7LY4 - chains A and D of the 3 polymer chains in the assembly; structure by electron microscopy, 3.80 A resolution.

== Chain A (and D) ==
Protein: BmdC, Oxidase
Organism: Thermoactinomyces vulgaris
Notes: chain D of this document is another copy of the same molecule, construct and numbering; everything in this record applies to it too
Sequence (336 residues; row label = number of the first residue in the row; numbers below 1 keep their minus sign (Gly-1 is residue -1)):
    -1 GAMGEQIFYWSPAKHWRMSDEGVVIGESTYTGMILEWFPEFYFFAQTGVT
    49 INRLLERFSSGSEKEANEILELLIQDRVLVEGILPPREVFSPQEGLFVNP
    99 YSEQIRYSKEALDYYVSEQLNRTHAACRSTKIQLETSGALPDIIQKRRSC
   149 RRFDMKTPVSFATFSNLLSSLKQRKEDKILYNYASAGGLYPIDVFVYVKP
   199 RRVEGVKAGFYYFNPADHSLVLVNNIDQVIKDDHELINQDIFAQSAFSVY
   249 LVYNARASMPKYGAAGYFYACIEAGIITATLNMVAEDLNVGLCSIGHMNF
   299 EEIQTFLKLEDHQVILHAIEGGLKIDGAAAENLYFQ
Unresolved in the structure: -1 to 1, 325-334
Ligand contacts:
  - FMN (flavin mononucleotide), molecule 1: Arg146, Ser147, Arg149, Asn236, Ile239, Cys291, Ser292, Ile293, Gly294, His315
  - FMN, molecule 2: Tyr181, Ala182, Ser183, Ala184, Gly185, Tyr188, Tyr267, Ile270, Glu271, Ile274
Reported in the primary citation:
  - catalytic residues: Tyr260 (proposed by the authors, not directly observed)
  - mutagenesis - R146E/S292F: abolished binding to flavin mononucleotide
  - mutagenesis - R146E/S292F: unchanged binding to BmdB

== Interface between chain A and chain D ==
Pairs across the interface (216; chain A residue first):
  Pro10(A) - His13(D)  hydrogen bond (backbone-side chain)
  Pro10(A) - Pro90(D)  hydrophobic
  Lys12(A) - His13(D)
  His13(A) - Pro10(D)  hydrogen bond (side chain-backbone)
  His13(A) - Tyr40(D)
  His13(A) - Gln44(D)
  Trp14(A) - Tyr40(D)
  Trp14(A) - Phe41(D)  hydrophobic
  Arg15(A) - Phe41(D)
  Arg15(A) - Gln44(D)
  Met16(A) - Phe41(D)
  Tyr40(A) - His13(D)  hydrogen bond
  Tyr40(A) - Trp14(D)  hydrogen bond (side chain-backbone)
  Phe41(A) - Trp14(D)  hydrophobic
  Phe41(A) - Arg15(D)
  Phe41(A) - Met16(D)  hydrophobic
  Gln44(A) - Trp14(D)  hydrogen bond (side chain-backbone)
  Gln44(A) - Arg15(D)  hydrogen bond
  Gly80(A) - Leu94(D)
  Ile81(A) - Gln91(D)
  Ile81(A) - Leu94(D)
  Ile81(A) - Phe95(D)  hydrophobic
  Leu82(A) - Gln91(D)  hydrogen bond (backbone-side chain)
  Pro84(A) - Phe266(D)  hydrophobic
  Arg85(A) - Tyr267(D)
  Val87(A) - Gln91(D)
  Phe88(A) - Val87(D)  hydrophobic
  Phe88(A) - Phe88(D)  hydrophobic
  Phe88(A) - Ala262(D)
  Phe88(A) - Tyr265(D)  hydrophobic
  Phe88(A) - Phe266(D)  hydrophobic
  Ser89(A) - Ala262(D)
  Gln91(A) - Ile81(D)
  Gln91(A) - Leu82(D)  hydrogen bond (side chain-backbone)
  Gln91(A) - Val87(D)
  Glu92(A) - Met257(D)
  Glu92(A) - Gly261(D)
  Glu92(A) - Ala262(D)  hydrogen bond (side chain-backbone)
  Leu94(A) - Gly80(D)
  Leu94(A) - Ile81(D)
  Phe95(A) - Ile81(D)  hydrophobic
  Phe95(A) - Ala253(D)
  Phe95(A) - Arg254(D)
  Phe95(A) - Met257(D)  hydrophobic
  Phe95(A) - Pro258(D)
  Asn97(A) - Pro258(D)
  Pro98(A) - Arg254(D)
  Arg104(A) - Met257(D)
  Arg104(A) - Pro258(D)  hydrogen bond (side chain-backbone)
  Arg104(A) - Lys259(D)  hydrogen bond (side chain-backbone)
  Arg104(A) - Gly261(D)
  Leu110(A) - Lys259(D)
  Tyr113(A) - Arg254(D)  hydrogen bond (side chain-backbone)
  Tyr113(A) - Ala255(D)  hydrogen bond (side chain-backbone)
  Tyr113(A) - Ser256(D)
  Val114(A) - Leu187(D)  hydrophobic
  Gln117(A) - Ala255(D)
  Leu118(A) - Gln171(D)  hydrogen bond (backbone-side chain)
  Leu118(A) - Ile177(D)  hydrophobic
  Leu118(A) - Tyr179(D)
  Leu118(A) - Leu187(D)
  Arg120(A) - Tyr188(D)  hydrogen bond (side chain-backbone)
  Arg120(A) - Pro189(D)
  Arg120(A) - Ile190(D)  hydrogen bond (side chain-backbone)
  Arg120(A) - Asp191(D)  salt bridge
  Arg120(A) - Tyr210(D)
  Arg120(A) - Asn252(D)
  Thr121(A) - Asn212(D)
  His122(A) - Phe193(D)
  His122(A) - Tyr210(D)
  His122(A) - Leu305(D)  hydrogen bond (side chain-backbone)
  His122(A) - Lys306(D)
  His122(A) - Gln311(D)
  Ala124(A) - Val221(D)  hydrophobic
  Ala124(A) - Lys306(D)
  Cys125(A) - Tyr210(D)  hydrophobic
  Cys125(A) - Val219(D)  hydrophobic
  Cys125(A) - Leu220(D)
  Arg126(A) - Val219(D)
  Arg126(A) - Leu220(D)  hydrogen bond (backbone-backbone)
  Arg126(A) - Val221(D)  hydrogen bond (side chain-backbone)
  Arg126(A) - Asn222(D)
  Arg126(A) - Asn223(D)  hydrogen bond
  Thr128(A) - Val219(D)
  Thr128(A) - Leu220(D)
  Lys129(A) - Ser217(D)
  Lys129(A) - Leu218(D)
  Ile130(A) - Phe159(D)  hydrophobic
  Ile130(A) - Tyr209(D)  hydrophobic
  Ile130(A) - Ser217(D)
  Ile130(A) - Leu218(D)  hydrogen bond (backbone-backbone)
  Gln131(A) - Phe159(D)
  Gln131(A) - Asp215(D)  hydrogen bond (side chain-backbone)
  Gln131(A) - His216(D)  hydrogen bond (side chain-backbone)
  Leu132(A) - Ser163(D)
  Leu132(A) - Leu166(D)  hydrophobic
  Leu132(A) - Phe211(D)  hydrophobic
  Leu132(A) - His216(D)  hydrogen bond (backbone-backbone)
  Glu133(A) - Phe159(D)
  Glu133(A) - Ala160(D)
  Glu133(A) - Ser163(D)  hydrogen bond (backbone-side chain)
  Glu133(A) - His216(D)  hydrogen bond (backbone-side chain)
  Thr134(A) - His216(D)
  Gly136(A) - Asn164(D)  hydrogen bond (backbone-side chain)
  Leu138(A) - Ser167(D)
  Leu138(A) - Ser168(D)
  Leu138(A) - Asn180(D)
  Pro139(A) - Ile141(D)  hydrophobic
  Pro139(A) - Asp285(D)
  Ile141(A) - Pro139(D)  hydrophobic
  Ile141(A) - Met281(D)  hydrophobic
  Ile142(A) - Asn180(D)
  Ile142(A) - Val282(D)  hydrophobic
  Gln143(A) - Arg172(D)  hydrogen bond (backbone-side chain)
  Arg146(A) - Arg172(D)
  Arg146(A) - Glu174(D)  salt bridge
  Arg146(A) - Leu178(D)
  Phe159(A) - Gln131(D)
  Ser163(A) - Leu132(D)
  Ser163(A) - Glu133(D)
  Asn164(A) - Gly136(D)  hydrogen bond (side chain-backbone)
  Leu166(A) - Leu132(D)  hydrophobic
  Lys170(A) - Thr134(D)
  Gln171(A) - Leu118(D)  hydrogen bond (side chain-backbone)
  Glu174(A) - Arg146(D)  salt bridge
  Ile177(A) - Leu118(D)  hydrophobic
  Leu178(A) - Arg146(D)
  Asn180(A) - Leu138(D)
  Asn180(A) - Ile142(D)
  Asn180(A) - Gln143(D)
  Asn180(A) - Arg145(D)  hydrogen bond (backbone-side chain)
  Tyr181(A) - Arg145(D)
  Gly186(A) - Leu118(D)
  Leu187(A) - Tyr113(D)  hydrophobic
  Leu187(A) - Val114(D)  hydrophobic
  Tyr188(A) - Arg120(D)  hydrogen bond (backbone-side chain)
  Pro189(A) - Arg120(D)
  Ile190(A) - Arg120(D)
  Asp191(A) - Arg120(D)  salt bridge
  Phe193(A) - His122(D)
  Gly203(A) - Ile130(D)
  Val204(A) - Ile130(D)  hydrophobic
  Tyr209(A) - Ile130(D)
  Tyr210(A) - Thr121(D)
  Tyr210(A) - His122(D)
  Phe211(A) - Leu132(D)  hydrophobic
  Asn212(A) - Thr121(D)
  Asp215(A) - Gln131(D)  hydrogen bond (backbone-side chain)
  His216(A) - Gln131(D)  hydrogen bond (backbone-side chain)
  His216(A) - Leu132(D)  hydrogen bond (side chain-backbone)
  His216(A) - Glu133(D)
  His216(A) - Thr134(D)
  Ser217(A) - Ile130(D)
  Ser217(A) - Gln131(D)
  Leu218(A) - Lys129(D)
  Leu218(A) - Ile130(D)  hydrogen bond (backbone-backbone)
  Val219(A) - Cys125(D)  hydrophobic
  Val219(A) - Arg126(D)
  Val219(A) - Thr128(D)
  Leu220(A) - Cys125(D)
  Leu220(A) - Arg126(D)  hydrogen bond (backbone-backbone)
  Leu220(A) - Thr128(D)  hydrogen bond (backbone-backbone)
  Val221(A) - Ala124(D)
  Val221(A) - Arg126(D)  hydrogen bond (backbone-side chain)
  Ile224(A) - Arg126(D)
  Asn252(A) - Arg120(D)
  Ala253(A) - Phe95(D)
  Arg254(A) - Pro98(D)
  Arg254(A) - Tyr113(D)  hydrogen bond (backbone-side chain)
  Arg254(A) - Gln117(D)
  Ala255(A) - Tyr113(D)  hydrogen bond (backbone-side chain)
  Ala255(A) - Gln117(D)
  Ala255(A) - Arg120(D)
  Ser256(A) - Tyr113(D)  hydrogen bond (backbone-side chain)
  Met257(A) - Glu92(D)
  Met257(A) - Phe95(D)  hydrophobic
  Met257(A) - Arg104(D)  hydrogen bond (backbone-side chain)
  Pro258(A) - Phe95(D)
  Pro258(A) - Asn97(D)
  Pro258(A) - Ile103(D)
  Pro258(A) - Arg104(D)  hydrogen bond (backbone-side chain)
  Pro258(A) - Tyr113(D)
  Lys259(A) - Arg104(D)  hydrogen bond (backbone-side chain)
  Lys259(A) - Leu110(D)
  Tyr260(A) - Arg104(D)
  Gly261(A) - Glu92(D)
  Gly261(A) - Arg104(D)
  Ala262(A) - Phe88(D)
  Ala262(A) - Ser89(D)
  Ala262(A) - Glu92(D)  hydrogen bond (backbone-side chain)
  Tyr265(A) - Phe88(D)  hydrophobic
  Phe266(A) - Pro84(D)  hydrophobic
  Phe266(A) - Phe88(D)  hydrophobic
  Phe266(A) - Cys269(D)  hydrophobic
  Phe266(A) - Leu314(D)
  Tyr267(A) - Gly294(D)  hydrogen bond (side chain-backbone)
  Cys269(A) - Cys269(D)
  Cys269(A) - Ile270(D)
  Ile270(A) - Cys269(D)
  Ile270(A) - Gly273(D)
  Gly273(A) - Ile270(D)
  Gly273(A) - Gly273(D)
  Gly273(A) - Ile274(D)
  Ile274(A) - Gly273(D)  hydrogen bond (backbone-backbone)
  Ala277(A) - Ala277(D)  hydrophobic
  Thr278(A) - Arg145(D)  hydrogen bond
  Met281(A) - Ile142(D)  hydrophobic
  Met281(A) - Met281(D)  hydrophobic
  Asp285(A) - Pro139(D)
  Gly294(A) - Tyr267(D)  hydrogen bond (backbone-side chain)
  Leu305(A) - His122(D)  hydrogen bond (backbone-side chain)
  Lys306(A) - His122(D)
  Lys306(A) - Ala124(D)
  Leu307(A) - His122(D)
  Gln311(A) - His122(D)  hydrogen bond
  Leu314(A) - Phe266(D)
Interface residues without a listed pair, chain A (128 interface residues in all): Tyr7, Trp8, Pro90, Gly93, Val96, Tyr99, Ile103, Ser135, Arg145, Phe162, Ser167, Ser168, Lys205, Asn222, Asn223, Ala272, Val282, His295, His315
Interface residues without a listed pair, chain D (126 interface residues in all): Tyr7, Pro37, Gly93, Val96, Tyr99, Asn119, Ser135, Ala182, Gly186, Val204, Ile224, Tyr260, Ala263, Thr278, His295, Leu307, His315

== In short ==
The interface between chain A and chain D involves 128 residues on one side and 126 on the other, with 52
hydrogen bonds and 4 salt bridges. Polar contacts include Arg120(A)-Asp191(D), Arg146(A)-Glu174(D) and
Pro10(A)-His13(D). Chain A binds flavin mononucleotide. From the paper: the catalytic residue Tyr260(A);
R146E/S292F of chain A abolish binding to flavin mononucleotide.
Both chains are BmdC, Oxidase (Thermoactinomyces vulgaris). Entry 7LY4 (Cryo-EM structure of the elongation
module of the bacillamide NRPS, BmdB, in complex with the oxidase ...) was determined by electron microscopy
(same publication as 7LY5 and 7LY7).
